3DEG - chains A and C of the 11 polymer chains in the assembly; structure by electron microscopy, 10.90 A resolution (very low resolution: no residue pairs are listed; an interface is given only as per-side residue counts).

[Chain A]
Molecule: A/L-tRNA
From: Escherichia coli
Sequence (76 nucleotides; each row starts with the number of its first residue):
     1 GCGGAUUUAG CUCAGUUGGG AGAGCGCCAG ACUGAAXAUX UGGAGGUCXU GUGUUCGAUC
    61 CACAGAAUUC GCACCA
Modified positions: 2MG (2N-methylguanosine-5'-monophosphate) at position 10, H2U (5,6-dihydrouridine-5'-monophosphate) at position 16, H2U (5,6-dihydrouridine-5'-monophosphate) at position 17, M2G (N2-dimethylguanosine-5'-monophosphate) at position 26, OMC (o2'-methylycytidine-5'-monophosphate) at position 32, OMG (o2'-methylguanosine-5'-monophosphate) at position 34, YG (wybutosine) at position 37, PSU (pseudouridine-5'-monophosphate) at position 39, 5MC (5-methylcytidine-5'-monophosphate) at position 40, 7MG (7N-methyl-8-hydroguanosine-5'-monophosphate) at position 46, 5MC (5-methylcytidine-5'-monophosphate) at position 49, 5MU (5-methyluridine 5'-monophosphate) at position 54, PSU (pseudouridine-5'-monophosphate) at position 55, 1MA (6-hydro-1-methyladenosine-5'-monophosphate) at position 58

[Chain C]
Molecule: GTP-binding protein lepA
From: Escherichia coli
Notes: fragment: ef4
UniProt: P60785 (LEPA_ECOLI); residues 1-545 here = UniProt positions 1-545
Sequence (545 residues; row label = number of the first residue in the row):
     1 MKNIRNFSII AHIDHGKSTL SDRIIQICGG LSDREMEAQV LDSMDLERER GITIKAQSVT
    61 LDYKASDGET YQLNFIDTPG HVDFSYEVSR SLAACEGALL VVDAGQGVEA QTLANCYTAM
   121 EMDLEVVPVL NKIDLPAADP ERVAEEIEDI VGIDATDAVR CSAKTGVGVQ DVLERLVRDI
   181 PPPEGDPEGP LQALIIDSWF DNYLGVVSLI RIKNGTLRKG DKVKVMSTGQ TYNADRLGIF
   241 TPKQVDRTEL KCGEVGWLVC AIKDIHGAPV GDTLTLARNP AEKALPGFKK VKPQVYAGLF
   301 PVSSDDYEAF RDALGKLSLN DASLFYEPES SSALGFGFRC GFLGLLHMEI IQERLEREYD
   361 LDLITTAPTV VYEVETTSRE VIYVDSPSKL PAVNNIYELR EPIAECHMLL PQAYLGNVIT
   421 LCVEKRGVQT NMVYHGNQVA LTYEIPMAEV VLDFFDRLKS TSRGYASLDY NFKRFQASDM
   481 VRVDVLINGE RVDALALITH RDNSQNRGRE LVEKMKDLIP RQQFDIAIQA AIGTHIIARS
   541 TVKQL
UniProt features mapped onto this chain:
  - binding site (GTP): Asp14 to Thr19, Asn131 to Asp134

[How chain A and chain C interact]
At this resolution (11 A) residue pairs are not listed: 14 residues of chain A and 20 of chain C lie at the interface.

[Summary]
14 residues of chain A and 20 residues of chain C are in contact. UniProt lists 10 GTP-binding residues on
chain C.
Here chain A is A/L-tRNA and chain C is GTP-binding protein lepA, both from Escherichia coli. Entry 3DEG
(Complex of elongating Escherichia coli 70S ribosome and EF4(LepA)-GMPPNP) was determined by electron
microscopy.
